Entry 6SMG (electron microscopy, 3.50 A resolution); this record covers chains A and B of the 4 polymer chains in the assembly.

[Chain A]
Name: Capsid protein VP1
Source organism: Coxsackievirus A10
Notes: EC 3.4.22.29, 3.6.1.15, 3.4.22.28, 2.7.7.48
UniProt: Q6JKR9 (Q6JKR9_9ENTO); residues 1-298 here correspond to UniProt positions 565-862 (UniProt number = residue number + 564)
Chain sequence (298 residues; each row starts with the number of its first residue):
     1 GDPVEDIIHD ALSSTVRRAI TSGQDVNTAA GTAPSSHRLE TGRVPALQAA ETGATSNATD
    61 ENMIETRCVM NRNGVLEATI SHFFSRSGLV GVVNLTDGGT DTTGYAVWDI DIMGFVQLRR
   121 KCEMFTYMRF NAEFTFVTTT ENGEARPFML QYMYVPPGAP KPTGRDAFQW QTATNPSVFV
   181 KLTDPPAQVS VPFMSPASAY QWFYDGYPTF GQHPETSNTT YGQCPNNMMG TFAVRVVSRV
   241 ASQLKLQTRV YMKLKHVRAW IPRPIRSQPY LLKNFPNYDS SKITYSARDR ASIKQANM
Disordered / not traced: 1, 298
Small-molecule neighbours: sphingosine (SPH): Ile-110, Asp-111, Ile-112, Met-113, Phe-130, Phe-134, Phe-136, Tyr-152, Tyr-154, Pro-176, Ser-177, Val-178, Val-189, Val-191, Met-194, Tyr-200, Trp-202, Asn-227, Met-228, Met-229, Phe-232, Met-252
What the authors report for this chain:
  - conformationally variable residues (order/disorder transition): Gly-211 to Thr-219

[Chain B]
Name: Capsid protein VP2
Source organism: Coxsackievirus A10
Notes: EC 3.4.22.29, 3.6.1.15, 3.4.22.28, 2.7.7.48
UniProt: Q6JKR9 (Q6JKR9_9ENTO); residues 1-255 here correspond to UniProt positions 70-324 (UniProt number = residue number + 69)
Chain sequence (255 residues; row label = number of the first residue in the row):
     1 SPSVEACGYS DRVAQLTVGN SSITTQEAAN IVLAYGEWPE YCPDTDATAV DKPTRPDVSV
    61 NRFYTLDSKM WQENSTGWYW KFPDVLNKTG VFGQNAQFHY LYRSGFCLHV QCNASKFHQG
   121 ALLVAVIPEF VLAGRGSNTK PNEAPHPGFN TTFPGTAGAS FNDPYVLDSG VPLSQSLIYP
   181 HQWINLRTNN CATIIVPYIN AVPFDSAINH SNFGLIVVPV SPLKYSSGAT TAIPITVTIA
   241 PLNSEFGGLR QAVSQ
Disordered / not traced: 1-9
What the authors report for this chain:
  - conformationally variable residues (order/disorder transition): Ala-252 to Gln-255

[Chain A / chain B interface]
Contacting residue pairs - 103 pairs, chain A then chain B:
  Ser-14(A) / Tyr-41(B)
  Arg-17(A) / Trp-38(B)
  Ala-19(A) / Gly-36(B)
  Thr-21(A) / Gly-36(B)
  Ala-50(A) / Trp-183(B)
  Glu-51(A) / Gln-182(B)  hydrogen bond (backbone-side chain)
  Glu-51(A) / Trp-183(B)
  Glu-51(A) / Asn-185(B)
  Glu-51(A) / Thr-188(B)  hydrogen bond
  Thr-52(A) / Ala-29(B)
  Thr-52(A) / Asn-30(B)
  Thr-52(A) / Val-32(B)
  Gly-53(A) / His-181(B)
  Tyr-127(A) / Glu-129(B)  hydrogen bond
  Tyr-127(A) / Ile-199(B)
  Tyr-127(A) / Asn-200(B)
  Tyr-127(A) / Ala-201(B)  hydrophobic
  Ala-197(A) / Val-202(B)  hydrophobic
  Ser-198(A) / Ala-201(B)  hydrogen bond (backbone-backbone)
  Ala-199(A) / Ala-201(B)
  Gln-201(A) / Glu-129(B)
  Phe-203(A) / Glu-129(B)
  Phe-203(A) / Val-131(B)  hydrophobic
  Tyr-204(A) / Glu-129(B)
  Tyr-204(A) / Val-131(B)
  Tyr-204(A) / His-210(B)
  Asp-205(A) / Lys-81(B)  salt bridge
  Asp-205(A) / Glu-129(B)  hydrogen bond (backbone-side chain)
  Asp-205(A) / Phe-130(B)
  Asp-205(A) / Val-131(B)
  Asp-205(A) / Thr-152(B)
  Asp-205(A) / His-210(B)
  Asp-205(A) / Ser-211(B)  hydrogen bond
  Gly-206(A) / Asn-209(B)
  Tyr-207(A) / Phe-149(B)
  Tyr-207(A) / Thr-152(B)
  Tyr-207(A) / Phe-153(B)  hydrophobic
  Tyr-207(A) / Asn-209(B)  hydrogen bond (backbone-backbone)
  Thr-209(A) / Asn-209(B)
  Phe-210(A) / Tyr-100(B)  hydrophobic
  Phe-210(A) / Ser-206(B)
  Phe-210(A) / Ile-208(B)  hydrophobic
  Phe-210(A) / Asn-209(B)
  Phe-210(A) / Gln-255(B)
  Gly-211(A) / Gln-255(B)  hydrogen bond (backbone-backbone)
  Gln-212(A) / Gln-255(B)
  His-213(A) / Phe-149(B)
  Pro-214(A) / Phe-149(B)  hydrogen bond (backbone-backbone)
  Glu-215(A) / Gly-148(B)
  Glu-215(A) / Phe-149(B)
  Glu-215(A) / Asn-150(B)  hydrogen bond
  Asn-218(A) / His-146(B)
  Asn-218(A) / Pro-147(B)  hydrogen bond (side chain-backbone)
  Tyr-221(A) / Lys-81(B)
  Tyr-221(A) / Phe-130(B)
  Tyr-221(A) / Val-131(B)
  Tyr-221(A) / Leu-132(B)  hydrogen bond (side chain-backbone)
  Tyr-221(A) / Thr-152(B)  hydrogen bond
  Ile-261(A) / Tyr-35(B)
  Ile-261(A) / Pro-128(B)  hydrophobic
  Ile-261(A) / Ile-199(B)  hydrophobic
  Pro-262(A) / Ile-178(B)
  Pro-262(A) / Tyr-179(B)
  Arg-263(A) / Ile-127(B)
  Arg-263(A) / Pro-128(B)  hydrogen bond (side chain-backbone)
  Arg-263(A) / Glu-129(B)
  Arg-263(A) / Ile-178(B)
  Arg-263(A) / Tyr-179(B)  hydrogen bond
  Pro-264(A) / Val-171(B)
  Pro-264(A) / Gln-175(B)
  Pro-264(A) / Ser-176(B)
  Pro-264(A) / Ile-178(B)
  Pro-264(A) / Tyr-179(B)
  Ile-265(A) / Pro-172(B)
  Ile-265(A) / Gln-175(B)  hydrogen bond (backbone-side chain)
  Arg-266(A) / Ser-169(B)
  Arg-266(A) / Gly-170(B)
  Ser-267(A) / Gly-170(B)  hydrogen bond (side chain-backbone)
  Ser-267(A) / Pro-172(B)
  Gln-268(A) / Val-166(B)
  Gln-268(A) / Gly-170(B)
  Leu-271(A) / Gly-136(B)
  Leu-271(A) / Thr-139(B)
  Leu-272(A) / Thr-139(B)
  Leu-272(A) / Ala-144(B)  hydrophobic
  Phe-275(A) / His-146(B)
  Pro-276(A) / Val-131(B)  hydrophobic
  Pro-276(A) / Leu-132(B)
  Pro-276(A) / Ala-133(B)
  Asn-277(A) / Gly-134(B)  hydrogen bond (side chain-backbone)
  Asn-277(A) / Pro-145(B)  hydrogen bond (side chain-backbone)
  Tyr-278(A) / Gly-134(B)  hydrogen bond (backbone-backbone)
  Tyr-278(A) / Arg-135(B)
  Tyr-278(A) / Gly-136(B)  hydrogen bond (backbone-backbone)
  Tyr-278(A) / Asp-163(B)  hydrogen bond
  Tyr-278(A) / Val-166(B)
  Tyr-278(A) / Asp-168(B)
  Tyr-278(A) / Gly-170(B)
  Asp-279(A) / Gly-136(B)
  Ser-280(A) / Arg-135(B)  hydrogen bond
  Ile-283(A) / Asp-163(B)
  Tyr-285(A) / Tyr-165(B)  hydrophobic
  Ser-286(A) / Tyr-165(B)  hydrogen bond (backbone-side chain)
Other interface residues (no listed pair), chain A (51 interface residues in all): Arg-18, Thr-126, Pro-208, Thr-216, Thr-219
Other interface residues (no listed pair), chain B (63 interface residues in all): Glu-37, Ser-137, Asn-138, Lys-140, Pro-141, Asn-189, Arg-250

[In short]
51 residues of chain A and 63 residues of chain B are in contact; the contacts include 24 hydrogen bonds and 1
salt bridge. Among the polar pairs are Asp-205(A)/Lys-81(B), Glu-51(A)/Gln-182(B) and Glu-51(A)/Thr-188(B).
Chain A binds sphingosine. The paper reports conformational variability at Gly-211(A) and Ala-252(B).
Here chain A is Capsid protein VP1 and chain B is Capsid protein VP2, both from Coxsackievirus A10. Entry 6SMG
(Structure of Coxsackievirus A10) was determined by electron microscopy (same publication as 6SNB and 6SNW).
